PDB entry 8Y2N | electron microscopy, 3.19 A resolution | chains B and D of the 4 polymer chains in the assembly

[Chain B (and D)]
Protein: Ceramide synthase subunit LIP1
From: Saccharomyces cerevisiae S288C
Notes: chain D of this document is another copy of the same molecule, construct and numbering; everything in this record applies to it too
UniProt: Q03579 (LIP1_YEAST); residue numbers follow UniProt; this construct covers 1-150
Chain sequence (150 residues; numbered 1 to 150; the number before each row is that of its first residue):
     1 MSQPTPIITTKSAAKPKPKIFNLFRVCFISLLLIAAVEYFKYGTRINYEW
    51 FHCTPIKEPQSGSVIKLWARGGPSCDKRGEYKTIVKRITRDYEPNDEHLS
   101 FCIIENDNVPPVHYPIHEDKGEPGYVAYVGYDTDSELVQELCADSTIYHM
Unresolved in the structure: 1-17
UniProt features mapped onto this chain:
  - binding site (hexacosanoate): Phe-40
  - mutagenesis: Val-37 (V37F: Partially impairs LAC1-LIP1 complex formation; when associated with F-41; V37Y: Partially impairs LAC1-LIP1 complex formation; when associated with Y-41), Phe-40 (F40A: About 60% loss in enzymatic activity of the LAC1-LIP1 complex; F40R: Abolishes the enzymatic activity of the LAC1-LIP1 complex in vitro and leads to the accumulation of phytosphingosine in vivo), Lys-41 (K41F: Partially impairs LAC1-LIP1 complex formation; when associated with F-37; K41Y: Partially impairs LAC1-LIP1 complex formation; when associated with Y-37), Trp-50 to Phe-51 (Does not affect the ceramide synthase complex stability but reduces the enzymatic activity of the complex in vitro), Phe-51 (F51R: Does not affect LAC1-LIP1 complex formation but abolishes enzymatic activity), His-52 (H52A: Does not affect LAC1-LIP1 complex formation but abolishes enzymatic activity), Cys-53 (C53A: About 90% loss in enzymatic activity of the LAC1-LIP1 complex), Ser-74 (S74F: Does not affect LAC1-LIP1 complex formation but abolishes enzymatic activity), Cys-75 (C75A: About 90% loss in enzymatic activity of the LAC1-LIP1 complex), Arg-78 (R78A: About 95% loss in enzymatic activity of the LAC1-LIP1 complex; when associated with A-81, A-125 and A-148), Tyr-81 (Y81A: About 95% loss in enzymatic activity of the LAC1-LIP1 complex; when associated with A-78, A-125 and A-148), Cys-102 (C102A: About 90% loss in enzymatic activity of the LAC1-LIP1 complex), 3 further mutagenesis entries in UniProt
Cystine bridges: Cys-53/Cys-75, Cys-102/Cys-142
Small-molecule neighbours:
  - 6PL ((4S,7R)-4-hydroxy-N,N,N-trimethyl-9-oxo-7-[(palmitoyloxy)methyl]-3,5,8-trioxa-4-phosphahexacosan-1-aminium 4-oxide), molecule 1: Ser-30, Leu-33, Ile-34, Glu-38, Lys-41
  - 6PL, molecule 2: Ala-36, Val-37, Tyr-39, Phe-40, Gly-43, Thr-44, Asn-47, Trp-50, Phe-51, Lys-86, Arg-90

[How chain B and chain D interact]
Contacting residue pairs (36; chain B residue first):
  Ile-46(B) / Arg-90(D)
  Arg-78(B) / Thr-89(D)  hydrogen bond (side chain-backbone)
  Arg-78(B) / Tyr-92(D)  hydrogen bond (side chain-backbone)
  Arg-78(B) / Glu-93(D)  salt bridge
  Arg-78(B) / Pro-94(D)
  Arg-78(B) / Met-150(D)
  Tyr-81(B) / Tyr-81(D)  hydrogen bond
  Tyr-81(B) / Phe-101(D)
  Tyr-81(B) / Met-150(D)  hydrophobic
  Lys-82(B) / Thr-89(D)
  Thr-89(B) / Arg-78(D)  hydrogen bond (backbone-side chain)
  Thr-89(B) / Lys-82(D)
  Arg-90(B) / Ile-46(D)
  Tyr-92(B) / Arg-78(D)  hydrogen bond (backbone-side chain)
  Glu-93(B) / Arg-78(D)  salt bridge
  Pro-94(B) / Arg-78(D)
  His-98(B) / Pro-111(D)
  Phe-101(B) / Tyr-81(D)
  Ile-103(B) / Tyr-148(D)  hydrogen bond (backbone-side chain)
  Glu-105(B) / Ile-147(D)
  Glu-105(B) / Tyr-148(D)
  Glu-105(B) / His-149(D)
  Pro-111(B) / His-98(D)
  Pro-111(B) / Met-150(D)
  Tyr-125(B) / Tyr-148(D)
  Tyr-125(B) / His-149(D)  hydrogen bond (side chain-backbone)
  Ile-147(B) / Glu-105(D)
  Tyr-148(B) / Ile-103(D)  hydrogen bond (side chain-backbone)
  Tyr-148(B) / Glu-105(D)
  Tyr-148(B) / Tyr-125(D)
  Tyr-148(B) / Tyr-148(D)  hydrogen bond
  His-149(B) / Glu-105(D)
  His-149(B) / Tyr-125(D)  hydrogen bond (backbone-side chain)
  Met-150(B) / Arg-78(D)
  Met-150(B) / Tyr-81(D)  hydrophobic
  Met-150(B) / Pro-111(D)
Interface residues without a listed pair, chain B (25 interface residues in all): Asp-76, Lys-77, Val-85, Asn-95, Asp-107, Thr-146
Interface residues without a listed pair, chain D (25 interface residues in all): Asp-76, Lys-77, Val-85, Asn-95, Asp-107, Thr-146

[Overview]
Chain B and chain D each contribute 25 residues to their interface; the contacts include 10 hydrogen bonds and
2 salt bridges. Polar contacts include Arg-78(B)/Glu-93(D), Arg-78(B)/Thr-89(D) and Arg-78(B)/Tyr-92(D). Bound
to chain B: compound 6PL.
Both chains are Ceramide synthase subunit LIP1 (Saccharomyces cerevisiae S288C). Entry 8Y2N (Cryo-EM structure
of the apo Lac1-Lip1 complex) was determined by electron microscopy together with 8Y2M and 8ZB1 from the same
study.
